7RG9 - chains B and N of the 6 polymer chains in the assembly; structure by electron microscopy, 3.20 A resolution.

# Chain B
Name: Guanine nucleotide-binding protein G(I)/G(S)/G(T) subunit beta-1
From: Homo sapiens
UniProt: P62873 (GBB1_HUMAN); numbering as in UniProt (aligned over 2-340)
Amino-acid sequence (350 residues; row label = number of the first residue in the row; numbers below 1 keep their minus sign (Met-9 is residue -9)):
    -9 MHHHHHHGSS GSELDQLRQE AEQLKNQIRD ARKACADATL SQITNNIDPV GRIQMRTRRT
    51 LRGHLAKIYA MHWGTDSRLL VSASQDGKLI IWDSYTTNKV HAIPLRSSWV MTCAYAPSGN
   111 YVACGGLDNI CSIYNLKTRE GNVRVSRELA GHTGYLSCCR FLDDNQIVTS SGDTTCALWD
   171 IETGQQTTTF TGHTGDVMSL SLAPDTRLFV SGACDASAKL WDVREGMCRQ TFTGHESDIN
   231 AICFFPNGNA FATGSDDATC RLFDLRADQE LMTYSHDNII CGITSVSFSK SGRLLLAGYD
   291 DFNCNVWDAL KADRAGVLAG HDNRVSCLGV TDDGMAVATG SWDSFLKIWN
Disordered / not traced: -9 to 1
Construct notes: expression tag (-9 to 1)
Curated features (UniProtKB/Swiss-Prot):
  - modified residue: Ser2 (N-acetylserine), His266 (Phosphohistidine)

# Chain N
Name: nanobody 35
From: Lama glama
Notes: antibody fragment or engineered binder
Amino-acid sequence (160 residues; row label = number of the first residue in the row; numbers below 1 keep their minus sign (Met-21 is residue -21)):
   -21 MKYLLPTAAA GLLLLAAQPA MAQVQLQESG GGLVQPGGSL RLSCAASGFT FSNYKMNWVR
    39 QAPGKGLEWV SDISQSGASI SYTGSVKGRF TISRDNAKNT LYLQMNSLKP EDTAVYYCAR
    99 CPAPFTRDCF DVTSTTYAYR GQGTQVTVSS HHHHHHEPEA
Disordered / not traced: -21 to 0, 129-138
Cystine bridges: Cys22-Cys96, Cys99-Cys107

# How chain B and chain N interact
Residue-residue contacts (17):
  Cys204(B) - Tyr117(N)
  Asp205(B) - Ala116(N)
  Ala206(B) - Tyr117(N)
  Thr223(B) - Gln1(N)  hydrogen bond
  Glu226(B) - Val2(N)
  Glu226(B) - Gly26(N)
  Glu226(B) - Phe27(N)
  Glu226(B) - Tyr32(N)
  Glu226(B) - Arg98(N)  hydrogen bond (backbone-side chain)
  Glu226(B) - Tyr117(N)
  Ser227(B) - Tyr32(N)
  Ser227(B) - Pro100(N)  hydrogen bond (side chain-backbone)
  Ser227(B) - Ala101(N)
  Ser227(B) - Tyr117(N)
  Asp228(B) - Tyr117(N)  hydrogen bond
  Asp246(B) - Pro102(N)
  Ile270(B) - Phe103(N)
Interface residues without a listed pair, chain B (12 interface residues in all): Lys15, Thr184, Asp247
Interface residues without a listed pair, chain N (14 interface residues in all): Gln3, Thr28

# Overview
12 residues of chain B face 14 of chain N across their interface; the contacts include 4 hydrogen bonds. Polar
pairs include Thr223(B)-Gln1(N), Glu226(B)-Arg98(N) and Ser227(B)-Pro100(N).
Here chain B is Guanine nucleotide-binding protein G(I)/G(S)/G(T) subunit beta-1 (Homo sapiens) and chain N is
nanobody 35 (Lama glama). Entry 7RG9 (cryo-EM of human Glucagon-like peptide 1 receptor GLP-1R in apo form)
was determined by electron microscopy (same publication as 7RA3, 7RBT and 7RGP).
